PDB entry 1RVC | X-ray diffraction, 2.10 A resolution | chains D and B of the 6 polymer chains in the assembly

[Chain D]
Molecule: 5-nt DNA strand
Sequence (5 nucleotides; each row starts with the number of its first residue):
     7 ATCTT
Ion coordination: Mg2+ site 1: DA7 (shared with 1 residue of chain A)

[Chain B]
Molecule: Protein (eco rv (e.c.3.1.21.4))
Source organism: Escherichia coli
UniProt: P04390 (T2E5_ECOLI); residues 2-245 here correspond to UniProt positions 1-244 (UniProt number = residue number - 1)
Amino-acid sequence (244 residues; row label = number of the first residue in the row):
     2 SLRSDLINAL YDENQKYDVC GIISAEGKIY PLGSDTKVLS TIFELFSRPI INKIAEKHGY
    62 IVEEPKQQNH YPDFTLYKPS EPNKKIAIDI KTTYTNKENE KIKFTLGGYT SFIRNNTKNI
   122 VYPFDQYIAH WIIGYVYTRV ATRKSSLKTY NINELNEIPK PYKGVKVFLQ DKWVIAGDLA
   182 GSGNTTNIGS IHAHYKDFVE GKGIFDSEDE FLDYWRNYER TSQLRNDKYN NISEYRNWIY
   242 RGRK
Ion coordination: Mg2+ site 1: Glu45, Asp74 (shared with 1 residue of chain F); Mg2+ site 2: Gln69 (shared with 1 residue of chain F)

[Interface between chain D and chain B]
Contacting residue pairs - 7 pairs, chain D then chain B:
  DA7(D) - Lys38(B)  salt bridge to the phosphate
  DC9(D) - Gln69(B)  phosphate contact
  DC9(D) - Asn70(B)  hydrogen bond to the base
  DT10(D) - Gln68(B)  phosphate contact
  DT10(D) - Gln69(B)  hydrogen bond to the phosphate
  DT10(D) - Asn70(B)  sugar contact
  DT11(D) - Gln68(B)  hydrogen bond to the phosphate
Interface residues without a listed pair, chain B (5 interface residues in all): Lys67

[Summary]
4 residues of chain D and 5 residues of chain B are in contact, with 3 hydrogen bonds and 1 salt bridge. Among
the polar pairs are DC9(D)-Asn70(B), DT10(D)-Gln69(B) and DT11(D)-Gln68(B). Glu45(B) and Asp74(B) coordinate
Mg2+ site 1.
Chain D is a 5-nt DNA strand and chain B is Protein (eco rv (e.c.3.1.21.4)) (Escherichia coli); the structure,
MG2+ binding to the active site of eco rv endonuclease: A crystallographic study of complexes with ..., was
determined by X-ray diffraction, deposited together with 1RVA and 1RVB.
